8ZCS - chains A and B of the 3 polymer chains in the assembly; structure by X-ray diffraction, 2.79 A resolution.

== Chain A (and B) ==
Name: Maltose/maltodextrin-binding periplasmic protein, Induced myeloid leukemia cell differentiation protein Mcl-1
Organism: Escherichia coli K-12
Notes: chain B of this document is another copy of the same molecule, construct and numbering; everything in this record applies to it too
Reference sequence: chimeric construct of P0AEX9, Q07820: residues -195 to 170 from P0AEX9 (MALE_ECOLI) positions 27-392 (UniProt number = residue number + 222); residues 173-321 from Q07820 positions 173-321 (same numbers)
Sequence (522 residues; numbered -196 to 325; the number before each row is that of its first residue; numbers below 1 keep their minus sign (Gly-196 is residue -196)):
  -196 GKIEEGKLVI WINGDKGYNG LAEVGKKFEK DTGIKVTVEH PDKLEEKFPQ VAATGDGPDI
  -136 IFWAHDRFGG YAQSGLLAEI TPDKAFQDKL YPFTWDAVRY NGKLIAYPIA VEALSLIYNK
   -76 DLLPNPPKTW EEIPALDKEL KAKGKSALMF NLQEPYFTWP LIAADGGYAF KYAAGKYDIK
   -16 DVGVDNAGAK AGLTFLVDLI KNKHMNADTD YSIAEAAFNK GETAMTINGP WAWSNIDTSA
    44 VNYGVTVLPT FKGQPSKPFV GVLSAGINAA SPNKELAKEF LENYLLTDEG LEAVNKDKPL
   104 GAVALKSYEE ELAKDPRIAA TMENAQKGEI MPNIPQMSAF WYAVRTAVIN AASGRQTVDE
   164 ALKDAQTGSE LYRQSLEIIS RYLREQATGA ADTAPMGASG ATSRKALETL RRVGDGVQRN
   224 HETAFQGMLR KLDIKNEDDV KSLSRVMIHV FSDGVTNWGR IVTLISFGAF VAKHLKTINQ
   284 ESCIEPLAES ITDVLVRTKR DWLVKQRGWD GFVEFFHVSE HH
Unresolved in the structure: -23 to -21, 192-201, 238 (chain B: -167 to -161, -24 to -21, 192-201, 321-325)
Construct notes: expression tag (-196, 322-325); conflict Ala-24 (Glu198 in P0AEX9), Ala-23 (Asn199 in P0AEX9), Ala43 (Lys265 in P0AEX9), Ala194 (Lys in Q07820), Ala197 (Lys in Q07820), Ala201 (Arg in Q07820); linker (171-172)
Curated features (UniProtKB/Swiss-Prot):
  - motif: Ala209 to Asn223 (BH3), His252 to Ala272 (BH1), Asp304 to Phe319 (BH2)

== Interface between chain A and chain B ==
Residue-residue contacts - 12 pairs, chain A then chain B:
  Lys-195(A) with Val258(B)
  His-157(A) with Arg158(B)
  Thr-143(A) with Gly257(B)
  Lys23(A) with Ser15(B)
  Arg248(A) with Asp256(B)
  His252(A) with His252(B), hydrogen bond
  Ser255(A) with Arg248(B), hydrogen bond (backbone-side chain); Val249(B); His252(B)
  Asp256(A) with Ser245(B); Arg248(B)
  Gly257(A) with Arg248(B)
Also at the interface, not in a pair above, chain B (10 interface residues in all): Ala19

== In short ==
9 residues of chain A face 10 of chain B across their interface, with 2 hydrogen bonds. Polar contacts include
His252(A)-His252(B) and Ser255(A)-Arg248(B).
Both chains are Maltose/maltodextrin-binding periplasmic protein, Induced myeloid leukemia cell
differentiation protein Mcl-1 (Escherichia coli K-12). Entry 8ZCS (Crystal structure of the MBP-MCL1 complex
with highly selective and potent Cyclic peptide inhibitor) was determined by X-ray diffraction.
